7WPS - chains B and O of the 28 polymer chains in the assembly; structure by electron microscopy, 4.32 A resolution (low resolution: residue-level contacts below are approximate; hydrogen-bond / salt-bridge calls are withheld).

== Chain B (and O) ==
Molecule: von Willebrand antigen 2
From: Homo sapiens
Notes: fragment: D1D2 domain; chain O of this document is another copy of the same molecule, construct and numbering; everything in this record applies to it too
UniProt: P04275 (VWF_HUMAN); residues 23-763 here = UniProt positions 23-763
Amino-acid sequence (741 residues; row label = number of the first residue in the row):
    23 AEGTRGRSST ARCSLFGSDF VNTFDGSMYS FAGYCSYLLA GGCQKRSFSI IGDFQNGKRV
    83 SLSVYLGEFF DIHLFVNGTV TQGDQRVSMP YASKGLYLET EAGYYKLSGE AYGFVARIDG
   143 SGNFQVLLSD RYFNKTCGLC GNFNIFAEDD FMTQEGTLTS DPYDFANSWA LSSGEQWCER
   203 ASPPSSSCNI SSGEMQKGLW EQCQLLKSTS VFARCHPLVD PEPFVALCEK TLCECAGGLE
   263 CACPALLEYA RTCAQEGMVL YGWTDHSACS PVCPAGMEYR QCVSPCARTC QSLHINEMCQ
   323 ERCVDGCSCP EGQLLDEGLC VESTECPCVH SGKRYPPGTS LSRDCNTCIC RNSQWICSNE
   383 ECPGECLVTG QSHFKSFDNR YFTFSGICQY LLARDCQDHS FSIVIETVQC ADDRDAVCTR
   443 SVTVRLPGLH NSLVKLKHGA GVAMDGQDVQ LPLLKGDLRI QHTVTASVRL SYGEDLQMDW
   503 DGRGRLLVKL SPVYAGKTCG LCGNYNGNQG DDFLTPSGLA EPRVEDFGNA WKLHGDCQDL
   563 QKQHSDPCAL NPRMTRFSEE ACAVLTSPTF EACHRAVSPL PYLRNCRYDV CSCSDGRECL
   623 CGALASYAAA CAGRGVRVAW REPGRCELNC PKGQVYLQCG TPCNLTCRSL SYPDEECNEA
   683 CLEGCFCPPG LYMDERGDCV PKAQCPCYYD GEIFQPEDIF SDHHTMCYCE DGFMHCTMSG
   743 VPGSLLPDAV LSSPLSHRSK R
Not modelled in the structure: 23-29, 741-763
Disulfide bonds: C35-C162, C57-C200, C65-C159, C210-C255, C225-C250, C237-C275, C257-C263, C265-C291, C295-C329, C304-C325, C308-C321, C312-C348, C331-C342, C350-C372, C367-C384, C370-C379, C388-C524, C410-C559, C418-C521, C432-C440, C570-C613, C584-C608, C595-C633, C615-C621, C623-C648, C652-C687, C661-C683, C665-C679, C669-C707, C689-C701, C709-C731, C729-C738
Glycans and other covalent adducts: N-acetylglucosamine (NAG) linked to N99, N156
Ion coordination: Ca2+ site 1: D47, N164, N166, F168, D172; Ca2+ site 2: D400, N528, N530, D533, D534
Curated features (UniProtKB/Swiss-Prot):
  - glycosylation (N-linked (GlcNAc...) asparagine): N99, N156, N211, N666
  - natural variant: R273 (R273W: In VWD1 and VWD3), W377 (W377C: In VWD3), N528 (N528S: In VWD2), G550 (G550R: In VWD2)
Reported in the primary citation:
  - mutagenesis - Y87S: decreased binding to D'D3 monomer
  - mutagenesis - Y87S: unchanged binding to another copy of this molecule

== Interface between chain B and chain O ==
Residue-residue contacts - 6 pairs, chain B then chain O:
  E177(B) - S723(O)
  E177(B) - D724(O)
  E177(B) - M728(O)
  R202(B) - I721(O)
  R202(B) - Y730(O)
  S204(B) - E732(O)
Interface residues without a listed pair, chain B (5 interface residues in all): T179, D186
Interface residues without a listed pair, chain O (9 interface residues in all): H725, T727, T739

== Overview ==
5 residues of chain B and 9 residues of chain O are in contact. Covalently linked N-acetylglucosamine: at
N99(B) and N156(B). D47(B), N164(B), N166(B), F168(B) and D172(B) coordinate Ca2+ site 1. The paper reports
that Y87S of chain B reduces binding to D'D3 monomer; Y87S of chain B leaves binding to another copy of this
molecule unchanged.
Chain B and chain O are both von Willebrand antigen 2 (Homo sapiens); the structure, Cryo-EM structure of VWF
D'D3 dimer complexed with D1D2 at 4.3 angstron resolution (7 units), was determined by electron microscopy
together with 7WPP, 7WPQ, 7WPR and 7WQT from the same study.
